8T9Y - chains A and H of the 3 polymer chains in the assembly; structure by X-ray diffraction, 2.52 A resolution.

[Chain A]
Name: VHH domain
Source organism: Homo sapiens
Notes: antibody fragment or engineered binder
Amino-acid sequence (129 residues; row label = number of the first residue in the row; note: 10 numbers in that range are skipped by the numbering (no residue carries them; nothing is unmodelled there); numbers below 1 keep their minus sign (Gly-1 is residue -1)):
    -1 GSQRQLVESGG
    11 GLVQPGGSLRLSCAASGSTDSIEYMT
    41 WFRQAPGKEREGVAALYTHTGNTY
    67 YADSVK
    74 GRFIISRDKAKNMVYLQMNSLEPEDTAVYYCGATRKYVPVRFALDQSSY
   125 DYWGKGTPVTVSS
Unresolved in the structure: -1 to 2, 27-30, 33-34, 61, 105-110
Disulfides: Cys23-Cys104

[Chain H]
Name: Fab heavy chain
Source organism: Homo sapiens
Notes: antibody fragment or engineered binder
Amino-acid sequence (238 residues; each row starts with the number of its first residue; note: 10 numbers in that range are skipped by the numbering (no residue carries them; nothing is unmodelled there); numbers below 1 keep their minus sign (Glu-2 is residue -2)):
    -2 EISEVQLVESGG
    11 GLVQPGGSLRLSCAASGFNFSYYSIH
    41 WVRQAPGKGLEWVAYISSSSSYTS
    67 YADSVK
    74 GRFTISADTSKNTAYLQMNSLRAEDTAVYYCARGYQYWQYHASWYWNGGL
   125 DYWGQGTLVTVFNQI
   141 KGPSVFPLAPSSKSTSGGTAALGCLVKDYFPEPVTVSWNSGALTSGVHTF
   191 PAVLQSSGLYSLSSVVTVPSSSLGTQTYICNVNHKPSNTKVDKKVEPKSC
   241 DKTHT
Unresolved in the structure: -2 to 0, 154-156, 239-245
Disulfides: Cys23-Cys104, Cys164-Cys220

[Interface between chain A and chain H]
Contacting residue pairs - 35 pairs, chain A then chain H:
  Gly9(A) - Tyr118(H)  hydrogen bond (backbone-side chain)
  Gly11(A) - Tyr118(H)  hydrogen bond (backbone-side chain)
  Leu12(A) - Trp117(H)  hydrophobic
  Leu12(A) - Tyr118(H)  hydrophobic
  Gln44(A) - Tyr33(H)
  Gln44(A) - Tyr108(H)  hydrogen bond (backbone-side chain)
  Ala45(A) - Tyr108(H)
  Pro46(A) - Tyr108(H)
  Pro46(A) - Gly121(H)
  Pro46(A) - Asp125(H)
  Gly47(A) - Arg106(H)
  Gly47(A) - Asp125(H)  hydrogen bond (backbone-side chain)
  Gly47(A) - Tyr126(H)  hydrogen bond (backbone-side chain)
  Lys48(A) - Tyr33(H)  hydrogen bond (backbone-side chain)
  Arg50(A) - Tyr32(H)
  Thr99(A) - Trp119(H)
  Ala100(A) - Trp119(H)
  Val101(A) - Tyr108(H)  hydrophobic
  Val101(A) - His114(H)
  Val101(A) - Trp119(H)  hydrophobic
  Tyr103(A) - Tyr108(H)
  Gln119(A) - Asn29(H)  hydrogen bond
  Gln119(A) - Tyr32(H)
  Trp127(A) - Tyr32(H)
  Lys129(A) - Tyr110(H)
  Lys129(A) - Tyr113(H)
  Lys129(A) - His114(H)  hydrogen bond (backbone-side chain)
  Gly130(A) - Tyr113(H)
  Gly130(A) - His114(H)
  Pro132(A) - His114(H)
  Pro132(A) - Tyr118(H)  hydrogen bond (backbone-side chain)
  Pro132(A) - Trp119(H)  hydrophobic
  Val133(A) - Trp119(H)
  Thr134(A) - Tyr118(H)  hydrogen bond (side chain-backbone)
  Thr134(A) - Trp119(H)
Interface residues without a listed pair, chain A (21 interface residues in all): Glu49
Interface residues without a listed pair, chain H (15 interface residues in all): Tyr62

[In short]
21 residues of chain A face 15 of chain H across their interface; the contacts include 10 hydrogen bonds.
Polar pairs include Gly9(A)-Tyr118(H), Gly11(A)-Tyr118(H) and Gln44(A)-Tyr108(H).
Here chain A is VHH domain and chain H is Fab heavy chain, both from Homo sapiens. Entry 8T9Y (Structure of
VHH-Fab complex with engineered Elbow FNQIKG and Crystal Kappa regions) was determined by X-ray diffraction
(same publication as 8T58, 8T6I, 8T7F, 8T7G, 8T7I, 8T8I and 3 further entries).
